8CIM - chains A and E of the 9 polymer chains in the assembly; structure by electron microscopy, 3.00 A resolution.

[Chain A]
Name: Spike glycoprotein, Fibritin
Organism: Severe acute respiratory syndrome coronavirus 2
UniProtKB: chimeric construct of P0DTC2, P10104: residues 1-1205 from P0DTC2 (SPIKE_SARS2) positions 1-1205 (same numbers); residues 1208-1234 from P10104 positions 458-484 (UniProt number = residue number - 750)
Sequence (1285 residues; numbered 1 to 1285; the number before each row is that of its first residue):
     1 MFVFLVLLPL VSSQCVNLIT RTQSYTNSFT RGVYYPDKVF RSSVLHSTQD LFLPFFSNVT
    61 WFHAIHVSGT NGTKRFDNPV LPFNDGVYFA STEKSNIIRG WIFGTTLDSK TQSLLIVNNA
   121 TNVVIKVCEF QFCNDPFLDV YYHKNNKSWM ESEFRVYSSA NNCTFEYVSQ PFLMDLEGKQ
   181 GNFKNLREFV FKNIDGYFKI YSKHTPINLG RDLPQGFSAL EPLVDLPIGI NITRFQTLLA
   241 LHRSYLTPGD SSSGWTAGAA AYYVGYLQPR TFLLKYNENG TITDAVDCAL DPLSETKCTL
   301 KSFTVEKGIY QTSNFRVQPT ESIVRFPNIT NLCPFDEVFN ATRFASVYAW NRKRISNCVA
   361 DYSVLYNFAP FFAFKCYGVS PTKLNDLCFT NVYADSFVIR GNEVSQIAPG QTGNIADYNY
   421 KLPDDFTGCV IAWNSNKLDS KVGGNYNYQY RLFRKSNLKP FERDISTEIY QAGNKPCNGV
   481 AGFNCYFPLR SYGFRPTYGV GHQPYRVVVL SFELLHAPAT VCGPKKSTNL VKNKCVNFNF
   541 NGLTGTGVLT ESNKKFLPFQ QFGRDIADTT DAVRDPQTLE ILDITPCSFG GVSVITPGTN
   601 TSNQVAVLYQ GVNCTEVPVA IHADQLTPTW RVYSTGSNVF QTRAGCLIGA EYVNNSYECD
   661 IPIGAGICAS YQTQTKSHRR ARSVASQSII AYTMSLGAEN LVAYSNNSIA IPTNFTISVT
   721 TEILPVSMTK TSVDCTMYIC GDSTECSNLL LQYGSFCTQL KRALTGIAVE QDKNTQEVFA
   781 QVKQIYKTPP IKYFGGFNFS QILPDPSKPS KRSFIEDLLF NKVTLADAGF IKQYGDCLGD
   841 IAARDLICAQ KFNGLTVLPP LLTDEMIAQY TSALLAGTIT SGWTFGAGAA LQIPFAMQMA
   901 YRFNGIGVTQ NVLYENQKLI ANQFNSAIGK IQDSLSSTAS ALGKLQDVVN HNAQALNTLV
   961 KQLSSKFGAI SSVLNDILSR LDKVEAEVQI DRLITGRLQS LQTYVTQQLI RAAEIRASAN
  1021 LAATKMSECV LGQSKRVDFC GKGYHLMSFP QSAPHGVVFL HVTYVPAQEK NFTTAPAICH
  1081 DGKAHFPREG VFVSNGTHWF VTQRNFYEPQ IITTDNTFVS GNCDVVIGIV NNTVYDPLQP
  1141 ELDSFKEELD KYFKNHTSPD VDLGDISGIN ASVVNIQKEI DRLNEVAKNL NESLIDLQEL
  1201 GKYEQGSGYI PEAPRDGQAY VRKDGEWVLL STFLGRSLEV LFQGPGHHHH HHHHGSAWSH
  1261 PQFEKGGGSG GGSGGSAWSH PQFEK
Unresolved in the structure: 1-21, 65-77, 141-153, 170-182, 209-212, 241-260, 618-633, 674-685, 835-844, 1145-1285
Sequence notes: variant Ile19 (Thr in P0DTC2), Ser24 (Ala27 in P0DTC2), Asp139 (Gly142 in P0DTC2), Gly210 (Val213 in P0DTC2), Asp336 (Gly339 in P0DTC2), Phe368 (Ser371 in P0DTC2), Pro370 (Ser373 in P0DTC2), Phe372 (Ser375 in P0DTC2), Ala373 (Thr376 in P0DTC2), Asn402 (Asp405 in P0DTC2), Ser405 (Arg408 in P0DTC2), Asn414 (Lys417 in P0DTC2), Lys437 (Asn440 in P0DTC2), Gln449 (Leu452 in P0DTC2), Asn474 (Ser477 in P0DTC2), Lys475 (Thr478 in P0DTC2), Ala481 (Glu484 in P0DTC2), Arg490 (Gln493 in P0DTC2), Arg495 (Gln498 in P0DTC2), Tyr498 (Asn501 in P0DTC2), His502 (Tyr505 in P0DTC2), Gly611 (Asp614 in P0DTC2), Tyr652 (His655 in P0DTC2), Lys676 (Asn679 in P0DTC2), His678 (Pro681 in P0DTC2), Leu701 (Ser704 in P0DTC2), Lys761 (Asn764 in P0DTC2), Tyr793 (Asp796 in P0DTC2), His951 (Gln954 in P0DTC2), Lys966 (Asn969 in P0DTC2); linker (1206-1207); engineered mutation Leu1229 (Phe479 in P10104); expression tag (1235-1285)
Disulfides: Cys128-Cys163, Cys288-Cys298, Cys333-Cys358, Cys376-Cys429, Cys388-Cys522, Cys477-Cys485, Cys535-Cys587, Cys614-Cys646, Cys659-Cys668, Cys735-Cys757, Cys740-Cys746, Cys1029-Cys1040, Cys1079-Cys1123
Covalent attachments: N-acetylglucosamine (NAG) linked to Asn58, Asn279, Asn328, Asn600, Asn613, Asn654, Asn706, Asn714, Asn798, Asn1071, Asn1095, Asn1131
UniProt features mapped onto this chain:
  - glycosylation (N-linked (GlcNAc...) asparagine): Asn17 (complex), Asn122 (hybrid), Asn331 (complex), Asn603 (hybrid)

[Chain E]
Name: BA.2-07 fab light chain
Organism: Homo sapiens
Notes: antibody fragment or engineered binder
Sequence (214 residues; numbered 1 to 214; the number before each row is that of its first residue):
     1 AIRMTQSPSS LSASVGDRVT ITCRASQSIS SYLNWYQQKP GKAPKVLIYG ASSLHSGVPS
    61 RFSGSGSGTD FTLTISRLQP EDFATYYCQQ SHSSPRSFGG GTKVEIKRTV AAPSVFIFPP
   121 SDEQLKSGTA SVVCLLNNFY PREAKVQWKV DNALQSGNSQ ESVTEQDSKD STYSLSSTLT
   181 LSKADYEKHK VYACEVTHQG LSSPVTKSFN RGEC
Unresolved in the structure: 108-214
Disulfides: Cys23-Cys88

[Interface between chain A and chain E]
Contacting residue pairs (10; chain A residue first):
  Val480(A) - Ser94(E)
  Val480(A) - Arg96(E)
  Ala481(A) - Arg96(E)  hydrogen bond (backbone-side chain)
  Gly482(A) - Tyr32(E)
  Gly482(A) - Ser91(E)
  Gly482(A) - His92(E)
  Phe483(A) - Ser30(E)
  Phe483(A) - Tyr32(E)  hydrophobic
  Phe483(A) - Ser91(E)
  Phe483(A) - His92(E)  hydrogen bond (backbone-backbone)
Interface residues without a listed pair, chain A (6 interface residues in all): Asn484, Tyr486

[Overview]
Chain A and chain E each contribute 6 residues to their interface; the contacts include 2 hydrogen bonds.
Polar contacts include Ala481(A)-Arg96(E) and Phe483(A)-His92(E). Covalently linked N-acetylglucosamine: at
Asn58(A), Asn279(A), Asn328(A), Asn600(A), Asn613(A) and Asn654(A) and 6 more.
Here chain A is Spike glycoprotein, Fibritin (Severe acute respiratory syndrome coronavirus 2) and chain E is
BA.2-07 fab light chain (Homo sapiens). Entry 8CIM (BA.2-07 fab in complex with sars-cov-2 ba.2.12.1 spike
glycoprotein) was determined by electron microscopy.
